Entry 6GFW (electron microscopy, 3.70 A resolution); this record covers chains C and F of the 9 polymer chains in the assembly.

# Chain C
Name: DNA-directed RNA polymerase subunit beta
Source organism: Escherichia coli K-12
Notes: EC 2.7.7.6
Reference sequence: P0A8V2 (RPOB_ECOLI); residues 1-1342 here = UniProt positions 1-1342
Sequence (1342 residues; each row starts with the number of its first residue):
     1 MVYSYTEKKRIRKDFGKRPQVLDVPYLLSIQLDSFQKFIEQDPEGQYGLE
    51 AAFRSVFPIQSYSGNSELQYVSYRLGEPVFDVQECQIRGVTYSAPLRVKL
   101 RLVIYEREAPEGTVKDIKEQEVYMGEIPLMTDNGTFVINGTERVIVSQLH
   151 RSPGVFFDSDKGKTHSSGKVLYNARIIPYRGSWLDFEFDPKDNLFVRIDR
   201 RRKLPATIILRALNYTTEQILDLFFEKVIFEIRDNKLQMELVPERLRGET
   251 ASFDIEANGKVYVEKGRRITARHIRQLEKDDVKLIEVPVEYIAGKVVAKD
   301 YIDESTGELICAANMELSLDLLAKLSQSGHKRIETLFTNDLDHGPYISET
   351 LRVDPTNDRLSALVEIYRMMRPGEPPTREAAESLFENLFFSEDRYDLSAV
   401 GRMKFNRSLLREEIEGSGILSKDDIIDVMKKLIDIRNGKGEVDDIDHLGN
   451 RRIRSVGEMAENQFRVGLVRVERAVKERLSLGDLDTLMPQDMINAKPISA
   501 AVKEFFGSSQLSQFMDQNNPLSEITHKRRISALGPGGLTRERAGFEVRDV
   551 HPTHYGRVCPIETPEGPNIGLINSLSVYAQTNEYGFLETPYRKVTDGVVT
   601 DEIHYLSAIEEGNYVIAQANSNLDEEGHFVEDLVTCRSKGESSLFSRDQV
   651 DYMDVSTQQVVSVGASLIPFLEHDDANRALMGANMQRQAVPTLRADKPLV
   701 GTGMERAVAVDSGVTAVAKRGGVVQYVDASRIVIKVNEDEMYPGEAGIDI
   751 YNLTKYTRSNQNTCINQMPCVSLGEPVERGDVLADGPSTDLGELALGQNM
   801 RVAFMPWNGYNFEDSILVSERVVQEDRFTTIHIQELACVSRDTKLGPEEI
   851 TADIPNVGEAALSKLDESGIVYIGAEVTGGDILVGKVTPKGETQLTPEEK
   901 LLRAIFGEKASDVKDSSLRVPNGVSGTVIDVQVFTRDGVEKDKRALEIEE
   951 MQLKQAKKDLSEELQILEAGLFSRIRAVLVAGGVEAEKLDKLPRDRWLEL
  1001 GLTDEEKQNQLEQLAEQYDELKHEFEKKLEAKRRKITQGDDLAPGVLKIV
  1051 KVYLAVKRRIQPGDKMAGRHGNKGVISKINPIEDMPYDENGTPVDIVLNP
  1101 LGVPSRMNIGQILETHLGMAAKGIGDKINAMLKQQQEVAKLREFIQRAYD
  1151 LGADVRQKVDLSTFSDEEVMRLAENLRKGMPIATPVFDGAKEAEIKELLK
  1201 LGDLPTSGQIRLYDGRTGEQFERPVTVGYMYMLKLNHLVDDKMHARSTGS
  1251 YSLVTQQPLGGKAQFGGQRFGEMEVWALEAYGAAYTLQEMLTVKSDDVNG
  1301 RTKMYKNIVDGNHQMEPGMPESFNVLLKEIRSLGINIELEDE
Unresolved in the structure: 1342
Curated features (UniProtKB/Swiss-Prot):
  - modified residue (N6-acetyllysine): Lys1022, Lys1200
  - mutagenesis: Ile561 (I561S: Resistant to antibiotics salinamide A and B), Ile569 (I569S: Resistant to antibiotics salinamide A and B), Ala665 (A665E: Resistant to antibiotics salinamide A and B), Asp675 (D675A/G: Resistant to antibiotics salinamide A and B), Asn677 (N677H/K: Resistant to antibiotics salinamide A and B), Leu680 (L680M: Resistant to antibiotics salinamide A and B), Glu813 (E813K: Disrupts the enzyme's active center)
What the authors report for this chain:
  - binding site for nifH promoter template DNA (chain F): Lys1262, Arg1269

# Chain F
Molecule: nifH promoter template DNA
Sequence (63 nucleotides; numbered -27 to 35; the number before each row is that of its first residue; numbers below 1 keep their minus sign (DA-27 is residue -27)):
   -27 ACATGAATGCGCAACAGCATGCGCGCCCAGGGCTGATCGTGCAAAAGTCG
    23 TGCCAGCCGTCTC
Unresolved in the structure: -27 to -21, 30-35

# Interface between chain C and chain F
Pairs across the interface (8; chain C residue first):
  Gly1260(C) with DA1(F), phosphate contact
  Lys1262(C) with DA1(F), hydrogen bond to the phosphate; DG2(F), phosphate contact
  Gln1268(C) with DC0(F), phosphate contact; DA1(F), phosphate contact
  Arg1269(C) with DC-1(F), salt bridge to the phosphate; DC0(F), hydrogen bond to the phosphate
  Gly1271(C) with DC-1(F), phosphate contact
Interface residues without a listed pair, chain C (7 interface residues in all): Gly1261, Glu1272

# In short
The interface between chain C and chain F involves 7 residues on one side and 4 on the other; the contacts
include 2 hydrogen bonds and 1 salt bridge. Polar pairs include Lys1262(C)-DA1(F), Arg1269(C)-DC0(F) and
Arg1269(C)-DC-1(F). From the paper: a binding site for nifH promoter template DNA (chain F) at Lys1262(C) and
Arg1269(C).
Here chain C is DNA-directed RNA polymerase subunit beta (Escherichia coli K-12) and chain F is nifH promoter
template DNA. Entry 6GFW (Cryo-EM structure of bacterial RNA polymerase-sigma54 holoenzyme initial
transcribing complex) was determined by electron microscopy, deposited together with 6GH5 and 6GH6.
